Entry 4F50 (X-ray diffraction, 2.21 A resolution); this record covers chains A and T of the 3 polymer chains in the assembly.

# Chain A
Name: DNA polymerase IV
Organism: Sulfolobus acidocaldarius
Notes: EC 2.7.7.7
UniProtKB: chimeric construct of Q4JB80, Q97W02: residues 1-246 from Q4JB80 (DPO4_SULAC) positions 1-246 (same numbers); residues 247-353 from Q97W02 positions 246-352 (UniProt number = residue number - 1)
Chain sequence (361 residues; row label = number of the first residue in the row):
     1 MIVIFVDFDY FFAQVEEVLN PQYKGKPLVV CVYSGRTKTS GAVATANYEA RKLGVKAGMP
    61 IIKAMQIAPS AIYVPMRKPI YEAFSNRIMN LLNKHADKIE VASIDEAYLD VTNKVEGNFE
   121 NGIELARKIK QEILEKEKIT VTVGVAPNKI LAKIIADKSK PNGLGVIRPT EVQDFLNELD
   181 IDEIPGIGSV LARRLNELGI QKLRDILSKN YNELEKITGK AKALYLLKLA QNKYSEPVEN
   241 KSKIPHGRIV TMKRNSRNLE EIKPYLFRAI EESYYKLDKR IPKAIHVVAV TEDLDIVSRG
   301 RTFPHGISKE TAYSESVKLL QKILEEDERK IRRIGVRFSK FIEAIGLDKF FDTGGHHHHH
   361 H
Unresolved in the structure: 35-39, 343-361
Differences from the reference sequence: expression tag (354-361)
Metal / ion sites: Ca2+: Asp7, Glu106
Swiss-Prot annotation at these positions:
  - active site: Glu106
  - binding site (Mg(2+)): Asp7, Asp105
  - site: Phe12 (Substrate discrimination)
Reported in the primary citation:
  - contacts within the chain: Lys241-Phe341, Ile244-Arg280 (backbone contact)
  - conformationally variable residues (loop rearrangement): Lys241 to His246
  - mutagenesis - P245S: unchanged catalytic activity on lesion bypass
  - mutagenesis - P245S: increased catalytic activity on nucleotide misincorporation
  - mutagenesis - K241R, K243R, I244K: unchanged catalytic activity

# Chain T
Molecule: 14-nt DNA strand
Sequence (14 nucleotides; numbered 1 to 14; the number before each row is that of its first residue):
     1 CCGCCTGGCT TCCC
Unresolved in the structure: 2

# How chain A and chain T interact
Contacting residue pairs - 13 pairs, chain A then chain T:
  Lys56(A) with DC1(T), salt bridge to the phosphate
  Ala57(A) with DC1(T), phosphate contact
  Gly58(A) with DC1(T), base contact
  Met59(A) with DC1(T), sugar contact
  Pro60(A) with DC1(T), base contact
  Lys63(A) with DC1(T), base contact
  Gly219(A) with DT11(T), phosphate contact
  Lys220(A) with DT11(T), phosphate contact
  Ala221(A) with DT11(T), phosphate contact
  His286(A) with DG8(T), salt bridge to the phosphate
  Arg337(A) with DG7(T), hydrogen bond to the phosphate; DG8(T), salt bridge to the phosphate
  Lys340(A) with DC9(T), salt bridge to the phosphate
Interface residues without a listed pair, chain T (6 interface residues in all): DG3

# In short
12 residues of chain A face 6 of chain T across their interface; the contacts include 1 hydrogen bond and 4
salt bridges. Polar contacts include Arg337(A)-DG7(T), Lys56(A)-DC1(T) and His286(A)-DG8(T). The paper reports
that P245S of chain A increases catalytic activity on nucleotide misincorporation; conformational variability
at Lys241(A); 4 substitutions were tested in all.
Here chain A is DNA polymerase IV (Sulfolobus acidocaldarius) and chain T is a 14-nt DNA strand. Entry 4F50
(Y-family DNA polymerase chimera Dbh-Dbh-Dpo4) was determined by X-ray diffraction, deposited together with
4F4W, 4F4X, 4F4Y, 4F4Z and 4HYK.
